Entry 2E3K (X-ray diffraction, 2.30 A resolution); this record covers chains A and C of the 3 polymer chains in the assembly.

Chain A (and C):
Name: Bromodomain-containing protein 2
Organism: Homo sapiens
Notes: fragment: The second bromodomain, BD2, residues 348-455; chain C of this document is another copy of the same molecule, construct and numbering; everything in this record applies to it too
UniProtKB: P25440 (BRD2_HUMAN); numbering as in UniProt (aligned over 348-455)
Amino-acid sequence (112 residues; each row starts with the number of its first residue):
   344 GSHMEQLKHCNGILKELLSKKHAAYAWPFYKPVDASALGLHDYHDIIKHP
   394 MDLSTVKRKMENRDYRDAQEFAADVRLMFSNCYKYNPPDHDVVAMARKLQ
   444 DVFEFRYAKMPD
Unresolved in the structure: 344-347
Differences from the reference sequence: expression tag (344-347)
Swiss-Prot annotation at these positions:
  - mutagenesis: V376 (V376A: Abolished binding to histone H4 acetylated at 'Lys-12' (H4K12ac)), L381 (L381A: Reduced binding to histone H4 acetylated at 'Lys-12' (H4K12ac)), L383 (L383A: Reduced binding to histone H4 acetylated at 'Lys-12' (H4K12ac)), N429 (N429A: Abolished binding to histone H4 acetylated at 'Lys-12' (H4K12ac))

How chain A and chain C interact:
Residue-residue contacts (23; chain A residue first):
  R419(A) - R419(C)
  R419(A) - S423(C)
  Y426(A) - A451(C)  hydrophobic
  Y426(A) - K452(C)  hydrogen bond (backbone-side chain)
  K427(A) - K452(C)
  N429(A) - K452(C)  hydrogen bond (backbone-side chain)
  R440(A) - D444(C)
  R440(A) - F448(C)
  Q443(A) - E447(C)
  D444(A) - R440(C)
  F448(A) - Y426(C)
  F448(A) - N429(C)
  F448(A) - P431(C)
  F448(A) - R440(C)
  A451(A) - S423(C)
  A451(A) - Y426(C)  hydrophobic
  A451(A) - K427(C)
  K452(A) - Y426(C)  hydrogen bond (side chain-backbone)
  K452(A) - K427(C)  hydrogen bond (side chain-backbone)
  K452(A) - N429(C)  hydrogen bond (side chain-backbone)
  M453(A) - K427(C)  hydrogen bond (backbone-side chain)
  D455(A) - I389(C)
  D455(A) - K427(C)  hydrogen bond (backbone-side chain)
Interface residues without a listed pair, chain A (15 interface residues in all): P431, E447, P454
Interface residues without a listed pair, chain C (18 interface residues in all): K391, Y428, P430, V436, Q443

Summary:
15 residues of chain A face 18 of chain C across their interface; the contacts include 7 hydrogen bonds. Polar
contacts include Y426(A)-K452(C), N429(A)-K452(C) and K452(A)-K427(C). Curated annotation (UniProt) lists 4
mutagenesis sites on chain A.
Chain A and chain C are both Bromodomain-containing protein 2 (Homo sapiens); the structure, Crystal structure
of the human Brd2 second bromodomain in complexed with the acetylated histone H4 peptide, was determined by
X-ray diffraction.
